PDB entry 9E1P | electron microscopy, 3.25 A resolution | chains H and I of the 11 polymer chains in the assembly

[Chain H]
Protein: Histone H2B 1.1
Source organism: Xenopus laevis
UniProtKB: P02281 (H2B11_XENLA); residues -3 to 122 here correspond to UniProt positions 1-126 (UniProt number = residue number + 4)
Chain sequence (126 residues; row label = number of the first residue in the row; numbers below 1 keep their minus sign (Met-3 is residue -3)):
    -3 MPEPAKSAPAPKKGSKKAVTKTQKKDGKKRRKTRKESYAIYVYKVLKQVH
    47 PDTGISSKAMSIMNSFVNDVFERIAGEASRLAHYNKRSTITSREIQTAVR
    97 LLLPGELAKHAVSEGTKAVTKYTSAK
Disordered / not traced: -3 to 26
Sequence notes: engineered mutation Thr29 (Ser33 in P02281)
Curated features (UniProtKB/Swiss-Prot):
  - modified residue: Lys2 (N6-acetyllysine), Lys9 (N6-acetyllysine), Ser11 (Phosphoserine), Lys12 (N6-acetyllysine), Lys17 (N6-acetyllysine)
  - glycosylation: Ser109 (O-linked (GlcNAc) serine)
  - cross-link: Lys117 (Glycyl lysine isopeptide (Lys-Gly) (interchain with G-Cter in ubiquitin))

[Chain I]
Molecule: 152-nt DNA strand
Source organism: Homo sapiens
Sequence (152 nucleotides; each row starts with the number of its first residue; numbers below 1 keep their minus sign (DG-75 is residue -75)):
   -75 GCACAGGATGTATATATCTGACACGTGCCTGGAGACTAGGGAGTAATCCC
   -25 CTTGGCGGTTAAAACGCGGGGGACAGCGCGTACGTGCGTTTAAGCGGTGC
    25 TAGAGCTGTCTACGACCAATTGAGCGGCCTCGGCACCGGGATTCTCCAGG
    75 GC

[How chain H and chain I interact]
Pairs across the interface (12):
  Thr29(H) with DC30(I), sugar contact
  Tyr39(H) with DA-53(I), hydrogen bond to the phosphate; DC-52(I), phosphate contact
  Gly50(H) with DA-53(I), phosphate contact
  Ile51(H) with DA-53(I), phosphate contact
  Ser52(H) with DC-54(I), phosphate contact
  Ser53(H) with DC-54(I), hydrogen bond to the phosphate
  Arg83(H) with DA-34(I), phosphate contact
  Ser84(H) with DG-35(I), phosphate contact; DA-34(I), hydrogen bond to the phosphate
  Thr85(H) with DG-35(I), phosphate contact; DA-34(I), hydrogen bond to the phosphate
Also at the interface, not in a pair above, chain H (11 interface residues in all): Arg27, Arg30
Also at the interface, not in a pair above, chain I (10 interface residues in all): DG-49, DT-46, DG-33, DT31

[In short]
11 residues of chain H and 10 residues of chain I are in contact, with 4 hydrogen bonds. Polar contacts
include Tyr39(H)-DA-53(I), Ser53(H)-DC-54(I) and Ser84(H)-DA-34(I).
Chain H is Histone H2B 1.1 (Xenopus laevis) and chain I is a 152-nt DNA strand (Homo sapiens); the structure,
Snf2h bound nucleosome complex - ClassB2, was determined by electron microscopy (same publication as 9E1L,
9E1M, 9E1N, 9E1O, 9E1Q, 9E1R and 4 further entries).
